PDB entry 9DN1 | electron microscopy, 2.90 A resolution | chains I and K of the 11 polymer chains in the assembly

== Chain I (and K) ==
Protein: Caveolin
Organism: Salpingoeca rosetta
Notes: chain K of this document is another copy of the same molecule, construct and numbering; everything in this record applies to it too
UniProt: F2U793 (F2U793_SALR5); numbering as in UniProt (aligned over 1-233)
Sequence (233 residues; numbered 1 to 233; the number before each row is that of its first residue):
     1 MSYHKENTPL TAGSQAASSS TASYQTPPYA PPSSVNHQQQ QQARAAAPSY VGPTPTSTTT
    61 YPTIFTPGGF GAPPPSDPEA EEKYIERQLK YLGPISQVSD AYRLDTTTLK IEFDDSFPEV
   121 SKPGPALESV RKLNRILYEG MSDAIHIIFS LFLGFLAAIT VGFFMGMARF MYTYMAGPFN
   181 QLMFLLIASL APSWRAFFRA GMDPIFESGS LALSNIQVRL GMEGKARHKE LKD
Not modelled in the structure: 1-78, 232-233

== Interface between chain I and chain K ==
Contacting residue pairs - 19 pairs, chain I then chain K:
  Leu89(I) with Arg227(K), hydrogen bond (backbone-side chain)
  Arg169(I) with Ser121(K)
  Tyr172(I) with Val120(K), hydrophobic
  Thr173(I) with Phe117(K); Pro118(K), hydrogen bond (side chain-backbone); Glu119(K)
  Tyr174(I) with Phe117(K), hydrophobic; Asn134(K), hydrogen bond
  Gly177(I) with Ser116(K)
  Pro178(I) with Ser116(K)
  Gln181(I) with Lys110(K); Asp115(K), hydrogen bond (side chain-backbone)
  Leu185(I) with Leu109(K), hydrophobic
  Pro192(I) with Arg103(K)
  Arg195(I) with Arg103(K), hydrogen bond (side chain-backbone); Asp105(K), salt bridge
  Ala196(I) with Ala101(K)
  Arg199(I) with Val98(K), hydrogen bond (side chain-backbone); Asp100(K)
Also at the interface, not in a pair above, chain I (16 interface residues in all): Phe184, Ala188, Ala191
Also at the interface, not in a pair above, chain K (20 interface residues in all): Tyr102, Leu104, Ile111, Arg131

== Overview ==
16 residues of chain I and 20 residues of chain K are in contact, with 6 hydrogen bonds and 1 salt bridge.
Polar contacts include Arg195(I)-Asp105(K), Leu89(I)-Arg227(K) and Thr173(I)-Pro118(K).
Chain I and chain K are both Caveolin (Salpingoeca rosetta); the structure, CryoEM structure of the
Salpingoeca rosetta caveolin complex, was determined by electron microscopy together with 9DN0 from the same
study.
